PDB entry 7CI1 | X-ray diffraction, 2.30 A resolution | chains A and B

Chain A (and B):
Molecule: AcrVA2
Source organism: Moraxella bovoculi
Notes: chain B of this document is another copy of the same molecule, construct and numbering; everything in this record applies to it too
Amino-acid sequence (323 residues; numbered 0 to 322; the number before each row is that of its first residue; numbering starts at 0):
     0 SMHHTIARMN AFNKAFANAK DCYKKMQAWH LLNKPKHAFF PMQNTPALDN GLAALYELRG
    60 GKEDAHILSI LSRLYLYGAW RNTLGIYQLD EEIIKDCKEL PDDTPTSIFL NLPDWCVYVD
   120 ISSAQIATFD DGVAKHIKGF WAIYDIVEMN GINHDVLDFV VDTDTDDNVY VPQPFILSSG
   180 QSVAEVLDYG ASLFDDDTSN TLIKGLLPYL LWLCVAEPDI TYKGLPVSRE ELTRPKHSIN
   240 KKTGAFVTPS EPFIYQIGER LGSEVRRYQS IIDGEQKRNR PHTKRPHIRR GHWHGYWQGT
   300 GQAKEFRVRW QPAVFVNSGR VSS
Disordered / not traced: 190-195, 237, 273-284, 298-299, 317-322 (chain B: 190-195, 237, 272-284, 298-299, 317-322)
Ligand contacts:
  - spermidine (SPD), molecule 1: Glu-216, Pro-217, Asp-218, Arg-259, Leu-260, Glu-263, Pro-311
  - spermidine (SPD), molecule 2: Tyr-221, Glu-230, Phe-252, Tyr-254

Interface between chain A and chain B:
Pairs across the interface (19):
  Lys-94(A) with Asp-196(B)
  Lys-97(A) with Asp-196(B); Thr-200(B)
  Gln-124(A) with Phe-128(B); Asp-130(B)
  Ala-126(A) with Ala-126(B), hydrophobic
  Phe-128(A) with Gln-124(B); His-135(B)
  Asp-130(A) with Gln-124(B)
  Ala-133(A) with Ala-133(B); Lys-134(B); His-135(B)
  Lys-134(A) with Ala-133(B)
  His-135(A) with Phe-128(B); Ala-133(B)
  Asp-196(A) with Lys-94(B); Lys-97(B)
  Thr-200(A) with Lys-97(B)
  Lys-203(A) with Lys-203(B)
Other interface residues (no listed pair), chain A (14 interface residues in all): Ile-125, Thr-127
Other interface residues (no listed pair), chain B (14 interface residues in all): Ile-125, Thr-127

Overview:
Chain A and chain B each contribute 14 residues to their interface. Ligands of chain A: spermidine.
Both chains are AcrVA2 (Moraxella bovoculi). Entry 7CI1 (Crystal structure of AcrVA2) was determined by X-ray
diffraction (same publication as 7CI2).
